1GYR - chain A; structure by X-ray diffraction, 2.60 A resolution.

Chain A:
Name: 2,4-dienoyl-CoA reductase
Organism: Candida tropicalis
UniProtKB: Q8WZM3 (Q8WZM3); numbering as in UniProt (aligned over 23-386)
Chain sequence (364 residues; each row starts with the number of its first residue):
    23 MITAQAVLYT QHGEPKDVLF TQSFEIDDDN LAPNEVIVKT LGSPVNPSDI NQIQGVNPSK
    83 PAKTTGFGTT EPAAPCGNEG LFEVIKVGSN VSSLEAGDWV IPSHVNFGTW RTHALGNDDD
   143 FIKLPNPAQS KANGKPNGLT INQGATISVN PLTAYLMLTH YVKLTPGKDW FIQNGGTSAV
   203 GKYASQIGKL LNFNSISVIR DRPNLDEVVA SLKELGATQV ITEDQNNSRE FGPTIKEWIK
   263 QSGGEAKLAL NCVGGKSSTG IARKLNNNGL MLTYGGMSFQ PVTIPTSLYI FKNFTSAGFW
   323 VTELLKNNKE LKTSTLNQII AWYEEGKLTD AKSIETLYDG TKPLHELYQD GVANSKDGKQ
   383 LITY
Differences from the reference sequence: engineered mutation N79 (Tyr in Q8WZM3)
UniProt features mapped onto this chain:
  - binding site (NADP(+)): N172, T199 to V202, R222 to R224, Y296 to M299, F321 to V323, K381

In short:
From UniProt: 16 NADP+-binding residues.
Chain A is 2,4-dienoyl-CoA reductase (Candida tropicalis); the structure, Mutant form of enoyl thioester
reductase from Candida tropicalis, was determined by X-ray diffraction (same publication as 1GU7 and 1GUF).
